4Q7Z - chain A; structure by X-ray diffraction, 1.40 A resolution.

== Chain A ==
Protein: Serine protease 57
From: Homo sapiens
Notes: EC 3.4.21.-
Reference sequence: Q6UWY2 (PRS57_HUMAN); the construct lacks a stretch of the UniProt sequence and is renumbered around it, so the offset changes along the chain: 16-36 = UniProt 34-54; 38-62 = UniProt 55-79; 63-124 = UniProt 83-144; 125-145 = UniProt 146-166; 4 more segments
Amino-acid sequence (250 residues; row label = number of the first residue in the row; note: 6 numbers in that range are skipped by the numbering (no residue carries them; nothing is unmodelled there); a row labelled like 62A-62C holds insertion residues (62A, then the next letters in order)):
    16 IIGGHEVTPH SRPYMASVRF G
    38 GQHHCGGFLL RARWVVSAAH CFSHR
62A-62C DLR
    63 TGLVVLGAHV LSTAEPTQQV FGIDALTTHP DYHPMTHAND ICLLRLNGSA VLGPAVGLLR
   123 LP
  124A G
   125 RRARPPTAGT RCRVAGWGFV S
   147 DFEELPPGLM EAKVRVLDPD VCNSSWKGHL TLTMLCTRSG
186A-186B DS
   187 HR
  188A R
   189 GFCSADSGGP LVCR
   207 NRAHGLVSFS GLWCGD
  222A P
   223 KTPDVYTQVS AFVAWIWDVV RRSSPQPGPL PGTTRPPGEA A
Unresolved in the structure: 247-263
Disulfide bonds: Cys42-Cys58, Cys136-Cys201, Cys168-Cys182, Cys191-Cys220
Covalent attachments: PHE-PHE-ARG-chloromethylketone (2YT) linked to His57, Ser195; N-acetylglucosamine (NAG) linked to Asn109; glycan linked to Asn169
Ligand contacts: PHE-PHE-ARG-chloromethylketone (2YT; L-phenylalanyl-N-[(2S,3S)-6-carbamimidamido-1-chloro-2-hydroxyhexan-3-yl]-L-phenylalaninamide): Cys42, Cys58, Tyr94, Thr98, His99, Asp102, Phe190, Cys191, Ser192, Ala193, Asp194, Val213, Ser214, Phe215, Ser216, Gly217, Leu218, Cys220
UniProt features mapped onto this chain:
  - active site (Charge relay system): His57, Asp102, Ser195
  - glycosylation (N-linked (GlcNAc...) asparagine): Asn109, Asn169

== In short ==
N-acetylglucosamine is covalently linked to Asn109. Covalently linked PHE-PHE-ARG-chloromethylketone: at
Ser195. Curated annotation (UniProt) lists 3 active-site residues.
Chain A is Serine protease 57 (Homo sapiens); the structure, Neutrophil serine protease 4 (PRSS57) with
phe-phe-arg-chloromethylketone (FFR-cmk), was determined by X-ray diffraction, deposited together with 4Q7X,
4Q7Y and 4Q80.
